Entry 6TMI (electron microscopy, 3.50 A resolution); this record covers chains C and B of the 5 polymer chains in the assembly.

Chain C:
Name: ATP synthase subunit alpha
From: Toxoplasma gondii (strain ATCC 50853 / GT1)
UniProt: S7UU80 (S7UU80_TOXGG); numbering as in UniProt (aligned over 1-538)
Chain sequence (565 residues; numbered 1 to 565; the number before each row is that of its first residue):
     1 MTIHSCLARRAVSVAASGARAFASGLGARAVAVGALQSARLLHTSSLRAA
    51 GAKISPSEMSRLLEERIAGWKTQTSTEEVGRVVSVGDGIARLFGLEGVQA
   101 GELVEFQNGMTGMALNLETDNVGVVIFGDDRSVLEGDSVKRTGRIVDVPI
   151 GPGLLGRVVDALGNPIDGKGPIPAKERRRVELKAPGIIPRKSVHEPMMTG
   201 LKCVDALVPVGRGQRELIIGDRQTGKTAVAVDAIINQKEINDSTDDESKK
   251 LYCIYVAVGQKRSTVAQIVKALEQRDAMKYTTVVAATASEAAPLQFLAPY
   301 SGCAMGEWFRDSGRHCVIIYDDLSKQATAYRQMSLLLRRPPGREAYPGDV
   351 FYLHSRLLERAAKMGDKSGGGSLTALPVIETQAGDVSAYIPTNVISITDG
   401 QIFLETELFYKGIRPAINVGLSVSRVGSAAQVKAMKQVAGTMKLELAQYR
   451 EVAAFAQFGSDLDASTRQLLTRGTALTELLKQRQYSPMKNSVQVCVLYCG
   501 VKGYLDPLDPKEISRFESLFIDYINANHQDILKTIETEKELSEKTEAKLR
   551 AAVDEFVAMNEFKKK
Unresolved in the structure: 1-51, 72-565

Chain B:
Name: subunit b
From: Toxoplasma gondii (strain ATCC 50853 / GT1)
UniProt: S7V2T0 (S7V2T0_TOXGG); residues 1-571 here = UniProt positions 1-571
Chain sequence (571 residues; each row starts with the number of its first residue):
     1 MNFSSSARWLAVRQSQTLGHTTRATVAAGRRVLAHSPAATEFTSFQSLHI
    51 GGDVCKLPLAVALGAAPSALGYGSAKHNQQRQYATLGSGWSFSKVQYTKY
   101 RITKPWTTDTTFDDIILSQPSKEDFAKFTKEAPLFLRFLKLVTDVEGRQE
   151 AFIQFAKRCENGLTVEKDVYVTKKELVDCLWKNGYTDTEINAFEIAFPAD
   201 YKFHYPELAVLFDLTEEDCYKYCIRQRAATPEELVELKYTKPKNLVSSYG
   251 LCFLGVWFGLSNTVLSNAWFYSKTFPFGAVFYMLGSYFYRDIREKLWKEE
   301 KSLIHTAQENKNMGEESVYKQMKKYATDTKCLDYLSTFRTEVEDQIANYK
   351 VALVSQMRRQLTERLVEKLNGIQQAEKLIQGSLQDVMIREIVSSFKDLYK
   401 SRPELHDAAMQSAIQGLSGSDGAMDPVGAHFKASLQELAKVNLSTATADP
   451 MGTVVQRVAAVFQKREKEFLDTFTVKATEAQEIKTIVDKCHKGNTFDFHA
   501 LSDEELRRLEQLYSTVNNRVGFETIHENSIKPVAPLSENSKGFVEFVNTQ
   551 LEITKAKLRNARLTAFAHAFV
Unresolved in the structure: 1-320, 419-423
Differences from the reference sequence: conflict Leu-48 (Ser in S7V2T0), Thr-472 (Ala in S7V2T0)

Interface between chain C and chain B:
Contacting residue pairs (15):
  Lys-53(C) with Gln-380(B)
  Ser-55(C) with Leu-383(B)
  Pro-56(C) with Ala-439(B)
  Ser-57(C) with Ala-439(B)
  Met-59(C) with Gln-384(B)
  Ser-60(C) with Met-387(B); Ala-439(B)
  Glu-64(C) with Lys-432(B), hydrogen bond (backbone-side chain); Leu-435(B); Gln-436(B), hydrogen bond (side chain-backbone)
  Ile-67(C) with Gly-428(B); Lys-432(B)
  Trp-70(C) with Met-424(B); Asp-425(B)
  Lys-71(C) with Ser-418(B)
Also at the interface, not in a pair above, chain C (12 interface residues in all): Ala-52, Leu-63
Also at the interface, not in a pair above, chain B (16 interface residues in all): Glu-376, Gly-416, Leu-438, Leu-443

Overview:
Chain C and chain B form an interface of 12 and 16 residues respectively; the contacts include 2 hydrogen
bonds. Polar pairs include Glu-64(C)/Lys-432(B) and Glu-64(C)/Gln-436(B).
Chain C is ATP synthase subunit alpha and chain B is subunit b, both from Toxoplasma gondii (strain ATCC 50853
/ GT1); the structure, Cryo-EM structure of Toxoplasma gondii mitochondrial ATP synthase dimer, peripheral
stalk model, was determined by electron microscopy, deposited together with 6TMG, 6TMH, 6TMJ, 6TMK and 6TML.
